Entry 1LC3 (X-ray diffraction, 1.50 A resolution); this record covers chain A.

== Chain A ==
Molecule: Biliverdin Reductase A
Source organism: Rattus norvegicus
Notes: EC 1.3.1.24
Reference sequence: P46844 (BIEA_RAT); residues 2-295 here = UniProt positions 2-295
Chain sequence (294 residues; each row starts with the number of its first residue):
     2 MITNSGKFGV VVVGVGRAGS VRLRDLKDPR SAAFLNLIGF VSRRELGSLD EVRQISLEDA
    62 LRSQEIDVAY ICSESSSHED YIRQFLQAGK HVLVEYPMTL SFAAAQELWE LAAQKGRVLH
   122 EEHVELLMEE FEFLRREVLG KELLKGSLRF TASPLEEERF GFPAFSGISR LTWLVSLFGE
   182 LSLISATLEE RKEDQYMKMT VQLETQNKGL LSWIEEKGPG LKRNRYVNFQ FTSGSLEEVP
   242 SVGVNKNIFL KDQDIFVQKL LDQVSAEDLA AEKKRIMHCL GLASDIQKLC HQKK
Disordered / not traced: 294-295
Small-molecule neighbours:
  - NAD (nicotinamide-adenine-dinucleotide), molecule 1: Met-2, Ile-3, Arg-54, Glu-66
  - NAD, molecule 2: Gly-17, Arg-18, Ala-19, Gly-20, Cys-73, Ser-74, Glu-75, Ser-76, His-79, Glu-96, Tyr-97, Pro-98, Glu-123, Leu-156, Arg-160, Phe-161, Ser-167, Lys-218, Arg-224, Phe-250

== Overview ==
Bound to chain A: NAD.
Chain A is Biliverdin Reductase A (Rattus norvegicus); the structure, Crystal Structure of a Biliverdin
Reductase Enzyme-Cofactor Complex, was determined by X-ray diffraction together with 1LC0 from the same study.
